5LM7 - chains A and J of the 5 polymer chains in the assembly; structure by X-ray diffraction, 3.35 A resolution.

== Chain A ==
Name: Transcription termination/antitermination protein NusA
From: Escherichia coli O157:H7
UniProt: P0AFF8 (NUSA_ECO57); residue numbers follow UniProt; this construct covers 1-426
Sequence (428 residues; each row starts with the number of its first residue; numbers below 1 keep their minus sign (Gly-1 is residue -1)):
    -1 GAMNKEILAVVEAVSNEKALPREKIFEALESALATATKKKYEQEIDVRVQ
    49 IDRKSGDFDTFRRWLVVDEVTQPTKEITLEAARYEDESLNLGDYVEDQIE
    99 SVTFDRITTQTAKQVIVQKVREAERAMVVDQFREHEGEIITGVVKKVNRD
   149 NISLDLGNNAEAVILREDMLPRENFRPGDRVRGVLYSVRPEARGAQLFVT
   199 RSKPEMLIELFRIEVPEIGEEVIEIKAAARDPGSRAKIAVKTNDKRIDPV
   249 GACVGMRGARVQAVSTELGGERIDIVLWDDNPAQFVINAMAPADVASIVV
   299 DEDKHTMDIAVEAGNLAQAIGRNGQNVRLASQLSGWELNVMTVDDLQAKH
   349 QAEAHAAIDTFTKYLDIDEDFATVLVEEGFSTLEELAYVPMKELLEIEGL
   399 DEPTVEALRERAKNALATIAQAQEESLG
Construct notes: expression tag (-1 to 0)

== Chain J ==
Name: 30S ribosomal protein S10
From: Escherichia coli O45:K1 (strain S88 / ExPEC)
UniProt: B7MCT6 (RS10_ECO45); numbering as in UniProt (aligned over 1-103)
Sequence (108 residues; row label = number of the first residue in the row; numbers below 1 keep their minus sign (Gly-4 is residue -4)):
    -4 GPLGSMQNQRIRIRLKAFDHRLIDQATAEIVETAKRTGAQVRGPIPLPTR
    46 KERFTVLISPHVNKDARDQYEIRTHLRLVDIVEPTEKTVDALMRLDLAAG
    96 VDVQISLG
Disordered / not traced: -4 to 1, 59-62, 102-103
Construct notes: expression tag (-4 to 0)

== How chain A and chain J interact ==
Residue-residue contacts - 18 pairs, chain A then chain J:
  Ile137(A) - Asp91(J)
  Thr139(A) - Asp91(J)
  Gly155(A) - Arg89(J)
  Arg180(A) - Asp91(J)  salt bridge
  Ile211(A) - Asp91(J)
  Ile211(A) - Leu92(J)
  Glu212(A) - Leu17(J)
  Glu212(A) - Ala93(J)
  Glu212(A) - Ala94(J)  hydrogen bond (side chain-backbone)
  Pro214(A) - Leu17(J)
  Pro214(A) - Gln20(J)
  Glu215(A) - Arg16(J)  salt bridge
  Glu218(A) - Arg16(J)  salt bridge
  Met254(A) - Phe13(J)  hydrophobic
  Arg255(A) - Gln64(J)
  Arg258(A) - Asp14(J)  salt bridge
  Arg258(A) - Leu17(J)
  Ala261(A) - Ala94(J)  hydrophobic
Also at the interface, not in a pair above, chain A (14 interface residues in all): Asn156
Also at the interface, not in a pair above, chain J (12 interface residues in all): Gly95

== Summary ==
14 residues of chain A face 12 of chain J across their interface, with 1 hydrogen bond and 4 salt bridges.
Polar contacts include Arg180(A)-Asp91(J), Glu215(A)-Arg16(J) and Glu218(A)-Arg16(J).
Chain A is Transcription termination/antitermination protein NusA (Escherichia coli O157:H7) and chain J is
30S ribosomal protein S10 (Escherichia coli O45:K1 (strain S88 / ExPEC)); the structure, Crystal structure of
the lambda N-Nus factor complex, was determined by X-ray diffraction together with 5MS0 and 5LM9 from the same
study.
